Entry 6OGY (electron microscopy, 3.40 A resolution); this record covers chains G and I of the 13 polymer chains in the assembly.

# Chain G (and I)
Protein: Inner capsid protein VP2
Source organism: Rotavirus A
Notes: chain I of this document is another copy of the same molecule, construct and numbering; everything in this record applies to it too
UniProt: G0YZK0 (G0YZK0_9REOV); numbering as in UniProt (aligned over 1-887)
Amino-acid sequence (887 residues; row label = number of the first residue in the row):
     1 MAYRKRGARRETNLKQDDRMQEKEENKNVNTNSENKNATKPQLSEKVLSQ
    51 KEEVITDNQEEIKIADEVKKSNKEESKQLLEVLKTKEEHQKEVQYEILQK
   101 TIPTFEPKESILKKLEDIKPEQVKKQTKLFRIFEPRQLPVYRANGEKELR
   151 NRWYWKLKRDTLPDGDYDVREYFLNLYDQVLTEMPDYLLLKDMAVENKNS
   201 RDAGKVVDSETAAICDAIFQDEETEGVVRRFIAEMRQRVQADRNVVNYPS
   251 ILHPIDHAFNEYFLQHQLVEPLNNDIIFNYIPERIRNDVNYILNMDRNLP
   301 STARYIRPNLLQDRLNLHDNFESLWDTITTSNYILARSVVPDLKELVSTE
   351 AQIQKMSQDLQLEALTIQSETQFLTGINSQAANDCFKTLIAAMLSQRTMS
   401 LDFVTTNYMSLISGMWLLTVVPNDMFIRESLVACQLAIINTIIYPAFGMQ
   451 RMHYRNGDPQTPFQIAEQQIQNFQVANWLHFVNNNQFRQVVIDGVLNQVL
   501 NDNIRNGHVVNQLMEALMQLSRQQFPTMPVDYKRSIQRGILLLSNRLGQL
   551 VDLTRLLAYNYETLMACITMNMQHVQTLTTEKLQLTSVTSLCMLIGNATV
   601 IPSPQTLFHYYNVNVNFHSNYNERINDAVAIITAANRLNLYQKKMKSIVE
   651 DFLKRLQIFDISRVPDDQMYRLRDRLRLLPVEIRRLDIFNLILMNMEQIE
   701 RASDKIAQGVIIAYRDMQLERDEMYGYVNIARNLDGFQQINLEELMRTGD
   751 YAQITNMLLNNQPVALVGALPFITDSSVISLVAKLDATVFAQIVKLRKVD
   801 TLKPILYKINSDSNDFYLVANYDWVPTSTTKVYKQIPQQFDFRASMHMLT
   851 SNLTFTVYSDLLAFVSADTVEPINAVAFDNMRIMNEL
Not modelled in the structure: 1-106 (chain I: 1-77)

# How chain G and chain I interact
Contacting residue pairs (30; chain G residue first):
  L365(G) - A364(I)
  L365(G) - L365(I)  hydrophobic
  T366(G) - Q361(I)  hydrogen bond
  T366(G) - L362(I)  hydrogen bond (side chain-backbone)
  T366(G) - E363(I)
  I367(G) - S357(I)
  I367(G) - Q361(I)
  I367(G) - L362(I)
  Q368(G) - Q361(I)
  Q372(G) - Q358(I)
  T406(G) - Q358(I)  hydrogen bond
  Q450(G) - M514(I)
  Q450(G) - M518(I)
  Q450(G) - L547(I)
  R451(G) - S544(I)
  R451(G) - N545(I)
  H453(G) - E886(I)  salt bridge
  Y454(G) - E886(I)
  Y454(G) - L887(I)  hydrogen bond (backbone-backbone)
  R455(G) - M881(I)
  R455(G) - N885(I)
  R455(G) - E886(I)
  N456(G) - N885(I)  hydrogen bond (backbone-backbone)
  N456(G) - L887(I)
  P526(G) - S521(I)
  P526(G) - Q537(I)
  T527(G) - S521(I)
  M528(G) - L541(I)  hydrophobic
  P529(G) - L541(I)
  D531(G) - Q361(I)  hydrogen bond
Other interface residues (no listed pair), chain G (20 interface residues in all): S369, Y408, L436
Other interface residues (no listed pair), chain I (25 interface residues in all): K355, D359, N511, R522, R538, V551

# Overview
20 residues of chain G and 25 residues of chain I are in contact; the contacts include 6 hydrogen bonds and 1
salt bridge. Polar contacts include H453(G)-E886(I), T366(G)-Q361(I) and T366(G)-L362(I).
Both chains are Inner capsid protein VP2 (Rotavirus A). Entry 6OGY (In situ structure of Rotavirus
RNA-dependent RNA polymerase at duplex-open state) was determined by electron microscopy together with 6OGZ
from the same study.
